PDB entry 2DWD | X-ray diffraction, 2.60 A resolution | chains B and C of the 3 polymer chains in the assembly

== Chain B ==
Molecule: Antibody fab light chain
Organism: Mus musculus
Notes: antibody fragment or engineered binder
Chain sequence (212 residues; numbered 1 to 212; the number before each row is that of its first residue):
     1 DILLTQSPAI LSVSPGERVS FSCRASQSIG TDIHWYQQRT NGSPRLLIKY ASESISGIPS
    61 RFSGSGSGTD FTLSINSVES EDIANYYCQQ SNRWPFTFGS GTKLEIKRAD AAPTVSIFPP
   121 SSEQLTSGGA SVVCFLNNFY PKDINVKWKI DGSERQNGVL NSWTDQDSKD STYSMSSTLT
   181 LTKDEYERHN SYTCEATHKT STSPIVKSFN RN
Disulfides: C23-C88, C134-C194

== Chain C ==
Molecule: Voltage-gated potassium channel
Organism: Streptomyces lividans
UniProtKB: P0A334 (KCSA_STRLI); residues 22-124 here = UniProt positions 22-124
Chain sequence (103 residues; row label = number of the first residue in the row):
    22 SALHWRAAGA ATVLLVIVLL AGSYLAVLAE RGAPGAQLIT YPRALWWSVE TATTVGYGDL
    82 YPVTLWGRCV AVVVMVAGIT SFGLVTAALA TWFVGREQER RGH
Differences from the reference sequence: engineered mutation C90 (Leu in P0A334)
Curated features (UniProtKB/Swiss-Prot):
  - motif: T75 to D80 (Selectivity filter)
  - mutagenesis: E71 (E71A: Prevents channel inactivation)

== Chain B / chain C interface ==
Residue-residue contacts (18; chain B residue first):
  D32(B) - R64(C)  salt bridge
  Y50(B) - R64(C)
  S91(B) - I60(C)
  N92(B) - A57(C)
  N92(B) - Q58(C)
  N92(B) - I60(C)
  R93(B) - G56(C)  hydrogen bond (side chain-backbone)
  R93(B) - A57(C)
  R93(B) - Q58(C)
  R93(B) - I60(C)
  W94(B) - R52(C)
  W94(B) - G53(C)
  W94(B) - A54(C)
  W94(B) - P55(C)
  W94(B) - G56(C)  hydrogen bond (backbone-backbone)
  W94(B) - A57(C)  hydrogen bond (backbone-backbone)
  W94(B) - I60(C)
  F96(B) - R52(C)
Other interface residues (no listed pair), chain B (8 interface residues in all): D1
Other interface residues (no listed pair), chain C (10 interface residues in all): T61

== Summary ==
Chain B and chain C form an interface of 8 and 10 residues respectively; the contacts include 3 hydrogen bonds
and 1 salt bridge. Among the polar pairs are D32(B)-R64(C), R93(B)-G56(C) and W94(B)-G56(C). From UniProt: one
mutagenesis site on chain C.
Here chain B is Antibody fab light chain (Mus musculus) and chain C is Voltage-gated potassium channel
(Streptomyces lividans). Entry 2DWD (crystal structure of KcsA-FAB-TBA complex in Tl+) was determined by X-ray
diffraction, deposited together with 2DWE, 2HVJ and 2HVK.
